8UB8 - chains A and H of the 9 polymer chains in the assembly; structure by electron microscopy, 3.28 A resolution.

== Chain A ==
Molecule: Reverse transcriptase
From: Bordetella phage BPP-1
Reference sequence: Q775D8 (Q775D8_BPBPP); residues 1-328 here = UniProt positions 1-328
Amino-acid sequence (328 residues; each row starts with the number of its first residue):
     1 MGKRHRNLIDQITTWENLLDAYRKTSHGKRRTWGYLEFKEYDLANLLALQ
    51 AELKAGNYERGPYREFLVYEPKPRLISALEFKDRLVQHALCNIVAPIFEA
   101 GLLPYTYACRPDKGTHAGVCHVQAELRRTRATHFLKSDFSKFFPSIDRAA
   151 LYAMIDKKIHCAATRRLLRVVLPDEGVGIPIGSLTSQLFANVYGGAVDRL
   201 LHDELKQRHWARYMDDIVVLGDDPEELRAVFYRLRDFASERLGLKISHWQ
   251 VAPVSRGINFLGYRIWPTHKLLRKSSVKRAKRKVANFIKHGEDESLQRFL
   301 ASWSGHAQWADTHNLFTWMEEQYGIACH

== Chain H ==
Molecule: Diversity-generating retroelement (DGR) RNA TR
Sequence (36 nucleotides; numbered 99 to 134; the number before each row is that of its first residue):
    99 CGCUGCUGCGCGGCGACUGUGCCCAUCACCUUCUUG
Disordered / not traced: 99-116, 130-134

== Chain A / chain H interface ==
Residue-residue contacts - 28 pairs, chain A then chain H:
  Lys29(A) with G117(H), sugar contact; U118(H), salt bridge to the phosphate
  Phe66(A) with G117(H), sugar contact
  Ile76(A) with G117(H), base contact
  Ala78(A) with G117(H), sugar contact
  Arg84(A) with G117(H), phosphate contact; U118(H), salt bridge to the phosphate
  His88(A) with G119(H), salt bridge to the phosphate
  Cys109(A) with G119(H), sugar contact; C120(H), sugar contact
  Arg110(A) with C120(H), sugar contact
  Pro111(A) with C121(H), phosphate contact
  Asp112(A) with C120(H), phosphate contact; C121(H), hydrogen bond to the phosphate
  Lys113(A) with C120(H), hydrogen bond to the sugar
  Gly114(A) with C120(H), sugar contact
  Thr115(A) with C120(H), base contact
  Ile181(A) with G117(H), base contact
  Gly182(A) with G117(H), hydrogen bond to the sugar; U118(H), sugar contact
  Ser183(A) with U118(H), sugar contact
  Leu184(A) with U118(H), sugar contact; G119(H), sugar contact
  Gln187(A) with U118(H), hydrogen bond to the base
  Tyr213(A) with G119(H), hydrogen bond to the base; C120(H), hydrogen bond to the base
  Ala301(A) with A123(H), hydrogen bond to the sugar
  Ser302(A) with A123(H), sugar contact
Also at the interface, not in a pair above, chain A (27 interface residues in all): Lys24, Arg64, Val68, Ser77, His116, Gly305
Also at the interface, not in a pair above, chain H (7 interface residues in all): C122

== Overview ==
Chain A and chain H form an interface of 27 and 7 residues respectively, with 7 hydrogen bonds and 3 salt
bridges. Polar contacts include Gln187(A)-U118(H), Tyr213(A)-G119(H) and Tyr213(A)-C120(H).
Chain A is Reverse transcriptase (Bordetella phage BPP-1) and chain H is Diversity-generating retroelement
(DGR) RNA TR; the structure, Diversity-generating retroelement (DGR) ribonucleoprotein reverse transcriptase -
Pre-active State 1a, was determined by electron microscopy (same publication as 8UB7, 8UB9, 8UBA, 8UBB, 8UBC,
8UBD, 8UBE and 8UBF).
